Entry 9FA4 (electron microscopy, 4.00 A resolution); this record covers chains D and B of the 4 polymer chains in the assembly.

# Chain D
Name: Integrator complex subunit 10
Source organism: Homo sapiens
UniProt: Q9NVR2 (INT10_HUMAN); residue numbers follow UniProt; this construct covers 1-710
Sequence (710 residues; numbered 1 to 710; the number before each row is that of its first residue):
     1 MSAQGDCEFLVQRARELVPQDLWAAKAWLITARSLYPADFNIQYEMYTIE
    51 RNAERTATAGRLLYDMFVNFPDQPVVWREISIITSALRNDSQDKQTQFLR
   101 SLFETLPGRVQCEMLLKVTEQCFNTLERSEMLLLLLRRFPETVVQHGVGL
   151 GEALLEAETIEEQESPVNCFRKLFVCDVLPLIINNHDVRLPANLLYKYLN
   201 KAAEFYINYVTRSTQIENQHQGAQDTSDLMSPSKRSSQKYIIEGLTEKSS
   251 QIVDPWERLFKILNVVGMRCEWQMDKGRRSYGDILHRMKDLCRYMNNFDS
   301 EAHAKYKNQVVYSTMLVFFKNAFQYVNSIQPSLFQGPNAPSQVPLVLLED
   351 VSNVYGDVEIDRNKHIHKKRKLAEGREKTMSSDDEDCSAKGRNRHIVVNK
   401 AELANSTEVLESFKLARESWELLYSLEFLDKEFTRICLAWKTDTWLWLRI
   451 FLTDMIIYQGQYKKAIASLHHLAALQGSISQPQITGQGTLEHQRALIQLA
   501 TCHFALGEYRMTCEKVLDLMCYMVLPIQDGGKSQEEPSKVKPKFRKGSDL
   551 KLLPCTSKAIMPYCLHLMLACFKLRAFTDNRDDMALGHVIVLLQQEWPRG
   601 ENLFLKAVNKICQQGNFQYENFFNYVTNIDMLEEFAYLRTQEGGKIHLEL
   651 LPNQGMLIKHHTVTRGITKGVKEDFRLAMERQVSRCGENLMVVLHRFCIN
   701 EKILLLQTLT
Disordered / not traced: 89-93, 213-251, 335-342, 357-391, 477-488, 546-548
Swiss-Prot annotation at these positions:
  - modified residue (Phosphoserine): Ser231, Ser381, Ser382
  - cross-link: Lys464 (Glycyl lysine isopeptide (Lys-Gly) (interchain with G-Cter in SUMO2))
  - mutagenesis: Trp28 to Leu29 (Abolished interaction with INTS15), Glu633 to Glu634 (Abolished interaction with INTS13 and INTS14)

# Chain B
Name: Integrator complex subunit 14
Source organism: Homo sapiens
UniProt: Q96SY0 (INT14_HUMAN); numbering as in UniProt (aligned over 1-518)
Sequence (518 residues; each row starts with the number of its first residue):
     1 MPTVVVMDVSLSMTRPVSIEGSEEYQRKHLAAHGLTMLFEHMATNYKLEF
    51 TALVVFSSLWELMVPFTRDYNTLQEALSNMDDYDKTCLESALVGVCNIVQ
   101 QEWGGAIPCQVVLVTDGCLGIGRGSLRHSLATQNQRSESNRFPLPFPFPS
   151 KLYIMCMANLEELQSTDSLECLERLIDLNNGEGQIFTIDGPLCLKNVQSM
   201 FGKLIDLAYTPFHAVLKCGHLTADVQVFPRPEPFVVDEEIDPIPKVINTD
   251 LEIVGFIDIADISSPPVLSRHLVLPIALNKEGDEVGTGITDDNEDENSAN
   301 QIAGKIPNFCVLLHGSLKVEGMVAIVQLGPEWHGMLYSQADSKKKSNLMM
   351 SLFEPGPEPLPWLGKMAQLGPISDAKENPYGEDDNKSPFPLQPKNKRSYA
   401 QNVTVWIKPSGLQTDVQKILRNARKLPEKTQTFYKELNRLRKAALAFGFL
   451 DLLKGVADMLERECTLLPETAHPDAAFQLTHAAQQLKLASTGTSEYAAYD
   501 QNITPLHTDFSGSSTERI
Disordered / not traced: 1, 279-296, 340-342, 508-518
Swiss-Prot annotation at these positions:
  - binding site (Mg(2+)): Ser10, Ser12, Thr86
  - modified residue: Lys418 (N6-acetyllysine)
  - mutagenesis: Asp8 to Ser12 (Abolished interaction with INTS10), Leu11 to Arg15 (Abolished interaction with INTS10)

# How chain D and chain B interact
Residue-residue contacts (15):
  Trp597(D) with Ile121(B), hydrophobic
  Ile629(D) with Ser12(B); Arg15(B)
  Asp630(D) with Ile121(B)
  Glu633(D) with Ser10(B), hydrogen bond; Ser12(B), hydrogen bond; Asp84(B); Thr86(B), hydrogen bond
  Ala636(D) with Asp84(B)
  Tyr637(D) with Ser58(B); Lys85(B)
  Arg676(D) with Asp82(B), salt bridge
  Val683(D) with Thr14(B); Pro16(B)
  Ser684(D) with Pro16(B)
Also at the interface, not in a pair above, chain D (12 interface residues in all): Leu632, Glu634, Glu680
Also at the interface, not in a pair above, chain B (14 interface residues in all): Leu11, Cys118, Gly120

# Summary
12 residues of chain D and 14 residues of chain B are in contact; the contacts include 3 hydrogen bonds and 1
salt bridge. Polar contacts include Arg676(D)-Asp82(B), Glu633(D)-Ser10(B) and Glu633(D)-Ser12(B).
Chain D is Integrator complex subunit 10 and chain B is Integrator complex subunit 14, both from Homo sapiens;
the structure, Structure of the Integrator arm module containing subunits INTS10/13/14/15 (state 1), was
determined by electron microscopy together with 9EOC, 9EOF, 9EP1, 9EP4 and 9FA7 from the same study.
